PDB entry 7NX5 | X-ray diffraction, 2.50 A resolution | chains A and D of the 4 polymer chains in the assembly

# Chain A
Protein: Trans-activator protein BZLF1
From: Epstein-Barr virus (strain B95-8)
UniProtKB: P03206 (BZLF1_EBVB9); numbering as in UniProt (aligned over 175-236)
Sequence (63 residues; each row starts with the number of its first residue):
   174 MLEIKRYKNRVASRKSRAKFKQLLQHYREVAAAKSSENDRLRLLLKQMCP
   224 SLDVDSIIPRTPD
Unresolved in the structure: 236
Construct notes: initiating methionine (174); engineered mutation Ser189 (Cys in P03206)
UniProt features mapped onto this chain:
  - region: Lys178 to Gln195 (Basic motif), Leu196 to Asp228 (Leucine-zipper), Ser229 to Asp236 (Accessory activation domain)
  - site: Ser186 (Recognition of methylation, required for disruption of latency), Arg190 (Recognition of methylation)
  - modified residue: Ser186 (Phosphoserine)
  - mutagenesis: Lys178 to Tyr180 (No effect on homodimerization. Complete loss of interaction with host CEBPA), Tyr180 (Y180E: Complete loss of lytic replication and expression of late gene expression. Reduced capacity to interact with viral DNA and oriLyt), Arg183 (R183E: Reduced capacity to interact with viral DNA and oriLyt), Ser186 (S186A: Complete loss of expression of lytic cycle mRNAs/proteins from the methylated or demethylated form of the viral genome. Loss of binding to BRLF1 promoter ...), Arg187 (R187K: Complete loss of lytic replication and expression of late gene expression. Reduced capacity to interact with viral DNA and oriLyt), Lys188 (K188A: Complete loss of lytic replication and expression of late gene expression. Reduced capacity to interact with viral DNA and oriLyt), Ala204 (A204D: No effect on homodimerization. Weakened interaction with host CEBPA), Ala205 to Ala206 (No effect on homodimerization. No effect on the interaction with host CEBPA), Leu214 (L214R: Complete loss of homodimerization; when associated with R-218), Leu218 (L218R: Complete loss of homodimerization; when associated with R-214)
Reported in the primary citation:
  - binding site for meZRE2 DNA (bottom strand): Arg179, Asn182, Arg183, Ser186, Arg187, Lys188, Arg190, Lys192
  - binding site for meZRE2 DNA (top strand) (chain D): Arg179, Asn182, Arg183, Ser186, Arg187, Lys188, Arg190, Lys192, Lys194
  - specificity-determining residues: Ser186, Arg190
  - mutagenesis - S186A (2-fold): increased binding to AP-1
  - mutagenesis - S186A, S186T, R190A: decreased binding to ZRE2
  - mutagenesis - N182A, C189S: unchanged binding to meZRE2
  - binding site for meZRE2 DNA (bottom strand): Lys194
  - conformationally variable residues: Arg190

# Chain D
Molecule: meZRE2 DNA (top strand)
Sequence (19 nucleotides; numbered -9 to 9; the number before each row is that of its first residue; numbers below 1 keep their minus sign (DA-9 is residue -9)):
    -9 AAGCACTGAGCGATGAAGT
Unresolved in the structure: -9 to -8, 9
Modified positions: 5CM (5-methyl-2'-deoxy-cytidine-5'-monophosphate) at position 1

# Chain A / chain D interface
Pairs across the interface (12):
  Arg179(A) with 5CM_1(D), phosphate contact; DG2(D), salt bridge to the phosphate
  Asn182(A) with DG2(D), hydrogen bond to the base; DA3(D), base contact
  Arg183(A) with DG0(D), phosphate contact; 5CM_1(D), salt bridge to the phosphate
  Ser186(A) with 5CM_1(D), hydrogen bond to the base
  Arg187(A) with DG0(D), salt bridge to the phosphate
  Arg190(A) with DA-1(D), hydrogen bond to the base; DG0(D), hydrogen bond to the base; 5CM_1(D), base contact
  Lys194(A) with DG-2(D), salt bridge to the phosphate

# Summary
Chain A and chain D form an interface of 7 and 6 residues respectively, with 4 hydrogen bonds and 4 salt
bridges. Among the polar pairs are Asn182(A)-DG2(D), Ser186(A)-5CM_1(D) and Arg190(A)-DA-1(D). From the paper:
a binding site for meZRE2 DNA (bottom strand) at Arg179(A), Asn182(A) and Arg183(A) among others; S186A, S186T
and R190A of chain A reduce binding to ZRE2; 5 substitutions were tested in all.
Chain A is Trans-activator protein BZLF1 (Epstein-Barr virus (strain B95-8)) and chain D is meZRE2 DNA (top
strand); the structure, Crystal structure of the Epstein-Barr Virus protein ZEBRA (BZLF1, Zta) bound to a
methylated DNA duplex, was determined by X-ray diffraction.
